1CL7 - chains H and I of the 3 polymer chains in the assembly; structure by X-ray diffraction, 3.00 A resolution.

# Chain H
Name: PROTEIN (IGG1 ANTIBODY 1696 (variable heavy chain))
Organism: Mus musculus
Notes: fragment: fab; antibody fragment or engineered binder
Chain sequence (135 residues; numbered 1 to 128 plus 7 insertion-coded residues; the number before each row is that of its first residue; a row labelled like 82A-82C holds insertion residues (82A, then the next letters in order)):
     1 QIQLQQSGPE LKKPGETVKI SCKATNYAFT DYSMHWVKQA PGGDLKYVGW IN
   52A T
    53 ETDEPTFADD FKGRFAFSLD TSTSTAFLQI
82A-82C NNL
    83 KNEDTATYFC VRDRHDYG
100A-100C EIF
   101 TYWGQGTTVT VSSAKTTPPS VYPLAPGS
Cystine bridges: Cys22-Cys92

# Chain I
Name: PROTEIN (IGG1 ANTIBODY 1696 (constant heavy chain))
Organism: Mus musculus
Notes: fragment: fab
UniProt: P01869 (IGH1M_MOUSE); residues 141-222 here correspond to UniProt positions 133-214 (UniProt number = residue number - 8)
Chain sequence (82 residues; row label = number of the first residue in the row):
   141 SMVTLGCLVK GYFPEPVTVT WNSGSLSSGV HTFPAVLQSD LYTLSSSVTV PSSPRPSETV
   201 TCNVAHPASS TKVDKKIVPR DC
Cystine bridges: Cys147-Cys202

# How chain H and chain I interact
Contacting residue pairs - 42 pairs, chain H then chain I:
  Leu11(H) with Pro154(I), hydrophobic
  Ser112(H) with Phe153(I); Asp180(I), hydrogen bond (side chain-backbone)
  Ser113(H) with Asp180(I), hydrogen bond
  Ala114(H) with Phe153(I); Asp180(I)
  Thr116(H) with Phe153(I); Pro154(I); Ala208(I)
  Thr117(H) with Gly151(I); Tyr152(I); Phe153(I), hydrogen bond (backbone-backbone); Leu181(I); His206(I)
  Pro118(H) with Gly151(I); Tyr152(I); His206(I); Ser209(I)
  Pro119(H) with Val149(I), hydrophobic; Lys150(I); Tyr152(I); His206(I)
  Ser120(H) with Leu148(I); Val149(I); Lys150(I), hydrogen bond (backbone-backbone)
  Val121(H) with Cys147(I), hydrophobic; Leu148(I); Val204(I), hydrophobic; Val213(I), hydrophobic; Lys215(I), hydrogen bond (backbone-side chain)
  Tyr122(H) with Cys147(I); Leu148(I), hydrogen bond (backbone-backbone)
  Pro123(H) with Ile217(I), hydrophobic
  Leu124(H) with Leu145(I); Gly146(I), hydrogen bond (backbone-backbone); Cys147(I); Leu148(I)
  Ala125(H) with Ile217(I), hydrophobic; Val218(I)
  Pro126(H) with Thr144(I); Leu145(I); Arg195(I)
Interface residues without a listed pair, chain H (18 interface residues in all): Asn84, Thr110, Lys115
Interface residues without a listed pair, chain I (29 interface residues in all): Val143, Val157, Tyr182, Cys202, Thr211, Lys216, Pro219

# In short
18 residues of chain H and 29 residues of chain I are in contact, with 7 hydrogen bonds. Polar pairs include
Ser112(H)-Asp180(I), Ser113(H)-Asp180(I) and Val121(H)-Lys215(I).
Here chain H is PROTEIN (IGG1 ANTIBODY 1696 (variable heavy chain)) and chain I is PROTEIN (IGG1 ANTIBODY 1696
(constant heavy chain)), both from Mus musculus. Entry 1CL7 (Anti HIV1 protease fab) was determined by X-ray
diffraction.
